Entry 8C1P (electron microscopy, 2.90 A resolution); this record covers chains B and C of the 8 polymer chains in the assembly.

Chain B (and C):
Protein: Glutamate receptor 1 flip isoform
Organism: Rattus norvegicus
Notes: chain C of this document is another copy of the same molecule, construct and numbering; everything in this record applies to it too
UniProt: P19490 (GRIA1_RAT), isoform P19490-2; the construct has insertions or renumbered stretches relative to UniProt, so the offset changes along the chain: -25 to -7 = UniProt 1-19; 2-889 = UniProt 20-907
Amino-acid sequence (915 residues; numbered -25 to 889; the number before each row is that of its first residue; numbers below 1 keep their minus sign (Met-25 is residue -25)):
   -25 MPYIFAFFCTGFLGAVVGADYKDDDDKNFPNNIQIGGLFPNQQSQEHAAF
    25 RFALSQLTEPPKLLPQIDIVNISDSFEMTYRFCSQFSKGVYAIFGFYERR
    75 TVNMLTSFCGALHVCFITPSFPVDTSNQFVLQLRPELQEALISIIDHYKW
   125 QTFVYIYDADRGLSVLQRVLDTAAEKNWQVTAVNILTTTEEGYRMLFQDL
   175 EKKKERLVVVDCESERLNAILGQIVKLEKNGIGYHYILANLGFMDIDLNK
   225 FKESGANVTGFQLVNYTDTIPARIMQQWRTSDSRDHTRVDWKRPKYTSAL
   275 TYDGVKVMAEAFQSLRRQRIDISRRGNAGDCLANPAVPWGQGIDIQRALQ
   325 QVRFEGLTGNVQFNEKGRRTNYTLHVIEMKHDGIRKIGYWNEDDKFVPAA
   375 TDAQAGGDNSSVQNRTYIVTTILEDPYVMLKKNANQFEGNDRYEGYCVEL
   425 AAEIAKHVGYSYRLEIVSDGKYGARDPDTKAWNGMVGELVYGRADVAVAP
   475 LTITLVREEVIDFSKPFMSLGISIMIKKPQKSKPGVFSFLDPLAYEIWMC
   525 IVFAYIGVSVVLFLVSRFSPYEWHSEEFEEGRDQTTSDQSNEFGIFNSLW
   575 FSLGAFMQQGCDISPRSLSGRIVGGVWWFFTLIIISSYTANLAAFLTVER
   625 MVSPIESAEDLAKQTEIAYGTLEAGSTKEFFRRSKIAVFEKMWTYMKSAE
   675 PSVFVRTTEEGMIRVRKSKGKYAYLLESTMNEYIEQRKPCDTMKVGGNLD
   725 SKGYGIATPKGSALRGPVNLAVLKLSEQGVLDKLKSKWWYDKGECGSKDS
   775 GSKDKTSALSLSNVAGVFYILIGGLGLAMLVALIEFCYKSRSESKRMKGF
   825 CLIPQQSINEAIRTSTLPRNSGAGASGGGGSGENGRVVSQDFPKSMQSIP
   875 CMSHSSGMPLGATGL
Not modelled in the structure: -25 to 388, 544-564, 772-778, 816-889
Sequence notes: insertion (-6 to 1)
Cystine bridges: Cys714-Cys769
Small-molecule neighbours:
  - cyclothiazide (CYZ), molecule 1: Ile477, Pro490, Ser725, Lys726, Gly727
  - cyclothiazide (CYZ), molecule 2: Lys489, Pro490, Phe491, Met492, Ser493, Leu747, Ser750, Leu755, Asp756, Lys759
  - glutamic acid (GLU): Tyr446, Pro474, Thr476, Arg481, Leu646, Gly649, Ser650, Thr651, Leu699, Leu700, Glu701, Met704, Tyr728
Curated features (UniProtKB/Swiss-Prot):
  - motif: Ala886 to Leu889 (PDZ-binding)
  - binding site (L-glutamate): Pro474, Thr476, Arg481, Ser650, Thr651, Glu701
  - modified residue (Phosphoserine): Ser627, Ser692, Ser831, Ser845
  - lipidation (S-palmitoyl cysteine): Cys585, Cys811
  - glycosylation (N-linked (GlcNAc...) asparagine): Asn45, Asn231, Asn239, Asn345, Asn383, Asn388

Interface between chain B and chain C:
Residue-residue contacts - 92 pairs, chain B then chain C:
  Ile477(B) - Leu747(C)  hydrophobic
  Thr478(B) - Glu751(C)
  Leu479(B) - Leu744(C)  hydrophobic
  Leu479(B) - Leu747(C)  hydrophobic
  Leu479(B) - Lys748(C)
  Leu479(B) - Glu751(C)  hydrogen bond (backbone-side chain)
  Glu482(B) - Lys489(C)  salt bridge
  Glu482(B) - Asn743(C)  hydrogen bond
  Glu482(B) - Leu747(C)
  Glu483(B) - Leu744(C)
  Phe487(B) - Lys489(C)  hydrogen bond (backbone-side chain)
  Ser488(B) - Lys489(C)
  Lys489(B) - Glu482(C)  salt bridge
  Lys489(B) - Phe487(C)  hydrogen bond (side chain-backbone)
  Lys489(B) - Ser488(C)
  Pro490(B) - Pro490(C)
  Asp515(B) - Ala782(C)
  Pro516(B) - Ala782(C)
  Pro516(B) - Leu783(C)  hydrogen bond (backbone-backbone)
  Leu517(B) - Ala782(C)
  Leu517(B) - Leu783(C)
  Ala518(B) - Ala782(C)
  Ala518(B) - Leu783(C)  hydrogen bond (backbone-backbone)
  Ile521(B) - Leu783(C)
  Ile521(B) - Ser784(C)
  Ile521(B) - Leu785(C)
  Ile521(B) - Val788(C)  hydrophobic
  Cys524(B) - Leu785(C)  hydrophobic
  Cys524(B) - Phe792(C)  hydrophobic
  Ala528(B) - Leu795(C)  hydrophobic
  Val532(B) - Leu795(C)  hydrophobic
  Val535(B) - Met803(C)  hydrophobic
  Val539(B) - Ala806(C)  hydrophobic
  Phe542(B) - Ala806(C)
  Phe542(B) - Phe810(C)  hydrophobic
  Ala579(B) - Gln583(C)  hydrogen bond (backbone-side chain)
  Gly584(B) - Gln583(C)
  Ser588(B) - Trp574(C)  hydrogen bond
  Ser588(B) - Asp586(C)
  Pro589(B) - Trp574(C)
  Arg590(B) - Phe570(C)
  Leu592(B) - Phe570(C)  hydrophobic
  Leu592(B) - Val805(C)  hydrophobic
  Ser593(B) - Ala802(C)
  Ser593(B) - Ala806(C)
  Arg595(B) - Phe570(C)
  Arg595(B) - Asn571(C)  hydrogen bond
  Arg595(B) - Trp574(C)
  Ile596(B) - Gly798(C)
  Ile596(B) - Ala802(C)  hydrophobic
  Ile596(B) - Val805(C)  hydrophobic
  Val597(B) - Leu799(C)  hydrophobic
  Val597(B) - Ala802(C)  hydrophobic
  Val600(B) - Leu795(C)  hydrophobic
  Val600(B) - Gly798(C)
  Trp601(B) - Leu795(C)  hydrophobic
  Trp602(B) - Trp574(C)  hydrophobic
  Trp602(B) - Gly578(C)
  Trp602(B) - Met581(C)  hydrophobic
  Trp602(B) - Gln583(C)
  Phe603(B) - Phe513(C)  hydrophobic
  Phe603(B) - Met581(C)  hydrophobic
  Phe604(B) - Val791(C)  hydrophobic
  Phe604(B) - Phe792(C)  hydrophobic
  Phe604(B) - Leu795(C)  hydrophobic
  Leu606(B) - Met581(C)  hydrophobic
  Ile607(B) - Phe513(C)  hydrophobic
  Ile607(B) - Tyr612(C)
  Ile607(B) - Val791(C)  hydrophobic
  Ile608(B) - Val791(C)  hydrophobic
  Ser610(B) - Thr613(C)
  Ser610(B) - Leu616(C)
  Ser611(B) - Leu616(C)
  Ser611(B) - Leu620(C)
  Ser611(B) - Leu783(C)
  Ala614(B) - Ala617(C)  hydrophobic
  Asn615(B) - Thr621(C)
  Ala618(B) - Thr780(C)
  Phe619(B) - Thr780(C)
  Phe619(B) - Ser781(C)
  Phe619(B) - Ala782(C)
  Val622(B) - Thr780(C)
  Arg624(B) - Thr780(C)
  Arg739(B) - Arg739(C)
  Leu744(B) - Leu479(C)
  Leu747(B) - Ile477(C)  hydrophobic
  Leu747(B) - Leu479(C)  hydrophobic
  Leu747(B) - Glu482(C)
  Lys748(B) - Leu479(C)
  Ser750(B) - Ser725(C)
  Glu751(B) - Thr478(C)
  Glu751(B) - Leu479(C)  hydrogen bond (side chain-backbone)
Other interface residues (no listed pair), chain B (64 interface residues in all): Glu520, Ile525, Gly531, Leu538, Ser591, Gly598, Gly599, Thr605, Ser725, Asn743, Gln752, Asp756
Other interface residues (no listed pair), chain C (55 interface residues in all): Glu483, Leu577, Gly584, Ile609, Ile660, Ser750, Ile794, Leu801, Leu807

Summary:
64 residues of chain B face 55 of chain C across their interface, with 10 hydrogen bonds and 2 salt bridges.
Polar contacts include Glu482(B)-Lys489(C), Leu479(B)-Glu751(C) and Glu482(B)-Asn743(C). Chain B binds
cyclothiazide and glutamic acid. Curated annotation (UniProt) lists 6 L-glutamate-binding residues on chain B.
Both chains are Glutamate receptor 1 flip isoform (Rattus norvegicus). Entry 8C1P (Active state homomeric
GluA1 AMPA receptor in complex with TARP gamma 3) was determined by electron microscopy together with 8C1Q,
8C1R, 8C1S, 8C2H, 8C2I, 8P3Q and 9 further entries from the same study.
